PDB entry 4M0V | X-ray diffraction, 1.83 A resolution | chain A

Chain A:
Protein: Exonuclease subunit SbcD
Source organism: Escherichia coli
Reference sequence: E8Y9D8 (E8Y9D8_ECOKO); residues 1-340 here = UniProt positions 1-340
Sequence (354 residues; row label = number of the first residue in the row; numbers below 1 keep their minus sign (Met-13 is residue -13)):
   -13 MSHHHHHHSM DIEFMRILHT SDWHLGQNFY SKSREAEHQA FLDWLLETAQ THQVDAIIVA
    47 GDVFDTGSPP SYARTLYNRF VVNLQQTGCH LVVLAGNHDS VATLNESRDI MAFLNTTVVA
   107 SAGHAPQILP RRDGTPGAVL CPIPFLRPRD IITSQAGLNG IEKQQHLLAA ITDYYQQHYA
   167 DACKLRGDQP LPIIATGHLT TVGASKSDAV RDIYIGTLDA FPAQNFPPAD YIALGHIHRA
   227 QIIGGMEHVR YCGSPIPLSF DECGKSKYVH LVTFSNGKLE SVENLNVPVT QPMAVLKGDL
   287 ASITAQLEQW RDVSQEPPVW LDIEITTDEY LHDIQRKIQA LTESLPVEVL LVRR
Unresolved in the structure: -13 to -3, 142-147, 296-300
Construct notes: expression tag (-13 to 0)
Metal / ion sites: Mn2+ site 1: Asp8, His10, Asp48, His224; Mn2+ site 2: Asp48, Asn83, His184, His222

Overview:
The Mn2+ site 1 is built by Asp8, His10, Asp48 and His224. Asp48, Asn83, His184 and His222 coordinate Mn2+
site 2.
Chain A is Exonuclease subunit SbcD (Escherichia coli); the structure, Crystal structure of E.coli SbcD with
Mn2+, was determined by X-ray diffraction together with 4LU9 and 4LTY from the same study.
